6JLY - chains A and D of the 12 polymer chains in the assembly; structure by X-ray diffraction, 3.50 A resolution.

== Chain A ==
Molecule: Translation initiation factor eIF-2B subunit alpha
Source organism: Schizosaccharomyces pombe (strain 972 / ATCC 24843)
UniProtKB: Q9USP0 (EI2BA_SCHPO); numbering as in UniProt (aligned over 1-341)
Amino-acid sequence (341 residues; each row starts with the number of its first residue):
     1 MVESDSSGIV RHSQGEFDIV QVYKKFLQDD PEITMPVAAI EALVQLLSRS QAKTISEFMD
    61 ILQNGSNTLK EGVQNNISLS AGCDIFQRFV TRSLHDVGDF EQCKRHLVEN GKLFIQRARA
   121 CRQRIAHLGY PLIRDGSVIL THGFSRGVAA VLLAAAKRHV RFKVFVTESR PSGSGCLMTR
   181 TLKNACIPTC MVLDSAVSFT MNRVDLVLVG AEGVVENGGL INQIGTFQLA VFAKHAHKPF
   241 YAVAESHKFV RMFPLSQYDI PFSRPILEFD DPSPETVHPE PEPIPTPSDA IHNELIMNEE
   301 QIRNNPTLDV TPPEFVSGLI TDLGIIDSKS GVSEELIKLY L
Not modelled in the structure: 1-14, 279-289

== Chain D ==
Molecule: Probable translation initiation factor eIF-2B subunit beta
Source organism: Schizosaccharomyces pombe (strain 972 / ATCC 24843)
UniProtKB: Q9UT76 (EI2BB_SCHPO); numbering as in UniProt (aligned over 1-393)
Amino-acid sequence (399 residues; each row starts with the number of its first residue; numbers below 1 keep their minus sign (Gly-5 is residue -5)):
    -5 GPISEFMSTI NVEHTYPAVS SLIADLKSRK VQGPFAVAVE TALVMRQVIS QTRWSTVDQL
    55 IDTVRAVGST LVKAQPTEFS CGNIIRRILR LIREEYQELL KTADENEKLI VSSSNSSSPS
   115 QKRDIPSNEK LVQSHEPVSV QMYSSMLNLL GRPTLESPTH SKTVGDSRVT GGMDMRAVII
   175 SGIQDVIDEL DKINTDIEVQ SMDHLHSNEI ILTQGCSKTV EAFLRFAAKK RKFSVIVAEG
   235 FPNNQKGSHA MAKRLAQAGI DTTVISDATI FAIMSRVNKV ILGTHAILGN GGLVTYSGAQ
   295 LVAQAARHHA TPVVVCSGIY KLSPVYPYDL ESIIQLSSPD KIMSFNEGDL ISRAEILNPY
   355 YDYIPPDLVD LFITNLGGYP PSYLYRIMND TYDASDTIL
Not modelled in the structure: 103-164
Construct notes: expression tag (-5 to 0)
Swiss-Prot annotation at these positions:
  - modified residue (Phosphoserine): Ser106, Ser108, Ser112

== How chain A and chain D interact ==
Contacting residue pairs (14; chain A residue first):
  Leu128(A) with Tyr322(D), hydrogen bond (backbone-side chain)
  Pro131(A) with Tyr322(D)
  Leu132(A) with Tyr322(D)
  Arg134(A) with Asp323(D), salt bridge; Ser326(D)
  Tyr241(A) with Tyr320(D), hydrogen bond
  Ile325(A) with Tyr320(D), hydrophobic
  Asp327(A) with Gly283(D); Asn284(D)
  Ser328(A) with Ser376(D)
  Ser330(A) with Tyr379(D)
  Gly331(A) with Tyr379(D)
  Glu334(A) with Tyr379(D), hydrogen bond; Arg380(D), salt bridge
Other interface residues (no listed pair), chain A (14 interface residues in all): Ser317, Gly318, Glu335
Other interface residues (no listed pair), chain D (11 interface residues in all): Gly285, Asn383

== Overview ==
14 residues of chain A face 11 of chain D across their interface, with 3 hydrogen bonds and 2 salt bridges.
Polar contacts include Arg134(A)-Asp323(D), Glu334(A)-Arg380(D) and Leu128(A)-Tyr322(D).
Chain A is Translation initiation factor eIF-2B subunit alpha and chain D is Probable translation initiation
factor eIF-2B subunit beta, both from Schizosaccharomyces pombe (strain 972 / ATCC 24843); the structure,
eIF2a - eIF2B complex, was determined by X-ray diffraction together with 6K71, 6K72 and 6JLZ from the same
study.
